Entry 2BQU (X-ray diffraction, 2.50 A resolution); this record covers chains A and T of the 3 polymer chains in the assembly.

# Chain A
Name: DNA polymerase IV
From: Sulfolobus solfataricus
Notes: EC 2.7.7.7
UniProtKB: Q97W02 (DPO42_SULSO); residue numbers follow UniProt; this construct covers 1-352
Chain sequence (358 residues; row label = number of the first residue in the row; numbers below 1 keep their minus sign (His-5 is residue -5)):
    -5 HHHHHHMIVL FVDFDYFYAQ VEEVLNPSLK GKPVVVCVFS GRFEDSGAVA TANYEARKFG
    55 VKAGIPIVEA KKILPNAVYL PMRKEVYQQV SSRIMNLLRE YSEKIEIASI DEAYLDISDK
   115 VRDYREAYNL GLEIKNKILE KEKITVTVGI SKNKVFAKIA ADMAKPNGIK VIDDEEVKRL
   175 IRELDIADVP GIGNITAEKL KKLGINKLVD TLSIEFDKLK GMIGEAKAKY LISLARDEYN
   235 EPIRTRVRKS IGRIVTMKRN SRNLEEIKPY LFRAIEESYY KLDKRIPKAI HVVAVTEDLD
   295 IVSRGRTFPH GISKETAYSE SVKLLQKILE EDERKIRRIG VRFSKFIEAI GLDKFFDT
Not modelled in the structure: -5 to 0, 343-352
Ion coordination: Ca2+ site 1: Asp7, Asp105, Glu106 (together with 2',3'-dideoxyadenosine-5'-triphosphate); Ca2+ site 2: Asp7, Phe8, Asp105 (together with 2',3'-dideoxyadenosine-5'-triphosphate); Ca2+ site 3: Ala181, Ile186
Ligand contacts: 2',3'-dideoxyadenosine-5'-triphosphate (DAD): Asp7, Phe8, Asp9, Tyr10, Phe11, Tyr12, Val43, Ala44, Thr45, Arg51, Ala57, Gly58, Asp105, Glu106, Lys159
UniProt features mapped onto this chain:
  - active site: Glu106
  - binding site (Mg(2+)): Asp7, Asp105
  - site: Tyr12 (Substrate discrimination)
  - mutagenesis: Asp105 to Glu106 (Loss of function), Glu342 to Thr352 (Almost complete loss of interaction with PCNA)

# Chain T
Molecule: 18-nt DNA strand
Sequence (18 nucleotides; each row starts with the number of its first residue):
     1 TCATXGAATC CTTCCCCC
Not modelled in the structure: 1
Modified positions: GNE (1,N2-ethenoguanine) at position 5

# Chain A / chain T interface
Contacting residue pairs - 37 pairs, chain A then chain T:
  Val32(A) with DT4(T), phosphate contact; GNE_5(T), phosphate contact
  Phe37(A) with DC2(T), phosphate contact; DA3(T), phosphate contact
  Ser40(A) with DA3(T), phosphate contact
  Gly41(A) with DA3(T), hydrogen bond to the phosphate
  Ala42(A) with DT4(T), base contact
  Gly58(A) with DT4(T), base contact
  Pro60(A) with DC2(T), base contact; DA3(T), sugar contact
  Gly218(A) with DC11(T), phosphate contact
  Glu219(A) with DC11(T), hydrogen bond to the phosphate
  Ala220(A) with DC10(T), phosphate contact; DC11(T), hydrogen bond to the phosphate
  Arg238(A) with DT9(T), salt bridge to the phosphate
  Arg242(A) with DA7(T), salt bridge to the phosphate; DA8(T), phosphate contact
  Lys243(A) with DA8(T), hydrogen bond to the phosphate; DT9(T), salt bridge to the phosphate
  Ser244(A) with DA7(T), phosphate contact; DA8(T), hydrogen bond to the phosphate
  Ile245(A) with DA7(T), phosphate contact
  Gly246(A) with DA7(T), hydrogen bond to the phosphate
  Arg247(A) with GNE_5(T), salt bridge to the phosphate; DG6(T), salt bridge to the phosphate
  Ile248(A) with GNE_5(T), phosphate contact; DG6(T), hydrogen bond to the phosphate
  Val249(A) with GNE_5(T), phosphate contact
  Thr250(A) with DT4(T), sugar contact; GNE_5(T), hydrogen bond to the phosphate
  Leu293(A) with DA3(T), base contact
  Arg331(A) with DA3(T), salt bridge to the phosphate; DT4(T), salt bridge to the phosphate
  Arg332(A) with DT4(T), phosphate contact; GNE_5(T), salt bridge to the phosphate
  Arg336(A) with DG6(T), sugar contact; DA7(T), salt bridge to the phosphate
Other interface residues (no listed pair), chain A (30 interface residues in all): Ser34, Val43, Lys78, Lys221, Val241, Lys275

# Summary
Chain A and chain T form an interface of 30 and 10 residues respectively; the contacts include 8 hydrogen
bonds and 9 salt bridges. Polar contacts include Gly41(A)-DA3(T), Glu219(A)-DC11(T) and Ala220(A)-DC11(T).
Chain A binds 2',3'-dideoxyadenosine-5'-triphosphate.
Chain A is DNA polymerase IV (Sulfolobus solfataricus) and chain T is an 18-nt DNA strand; the structure, DNA
Adduct Bypass Polymerization by Sulfolobus solfataricus Dpo4. Analysis and Crystal Structures of Multiple
Base-Pair Substitution ..., was determined by X-ray diffraction, deposited together with 2BQR, 2BR0 and 2BQ3.
